6RH3 - chains B and D of the 8 polymer chains in the assembly; structure by electron microscopy, 3.60 A resolution.

# Chain B
Molecule: DNA-directed RNA polymerase subunit alpha
From: Escherichia coli K-12
Notes: EC 2.7.7.6
UniProt: P0A7Z4 (RPOA_ECOLI); residue numbers follow UniProt; this construct covers 1-329
Amino-acid sequence (329 residues; numbered 1 to 329; the number before each row is that of its first residue):
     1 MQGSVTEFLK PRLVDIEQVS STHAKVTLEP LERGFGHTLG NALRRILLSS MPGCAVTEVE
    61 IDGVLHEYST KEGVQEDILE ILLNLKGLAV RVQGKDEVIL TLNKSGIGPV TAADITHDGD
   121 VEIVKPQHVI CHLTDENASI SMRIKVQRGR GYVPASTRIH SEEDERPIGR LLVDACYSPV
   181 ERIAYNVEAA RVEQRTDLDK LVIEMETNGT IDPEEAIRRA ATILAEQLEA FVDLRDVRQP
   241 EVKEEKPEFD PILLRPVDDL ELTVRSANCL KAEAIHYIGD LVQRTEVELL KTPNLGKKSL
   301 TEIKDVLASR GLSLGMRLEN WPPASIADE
Disordered / not traced: 1-3, 233-329
UniProt features mapped onto this chain:
  - region: Glu-162 to Glu-165 (Required for interaction with Crp at class II promoters)
  - modified residue: Arg-265 (ADP-ribosylarginine), Lys-297 (N6-acetyllysine), Lys-298 (N6-acetyllysine)
  - mutagenesis: Arg-45 (R45C: In rpoA112; temperature-sensitive, blocks RNA polymerase assembly), Glu-162 to Glu-165 (5-fold decrease in CRP-class II promoter-dependent transcription), Glu-165 (E165K: 5-fold decrease in CRP-class II promoter-dependent transcription), Arg-191 (R191C: In rpoA101; temperature-sensitive)

# Chain D
Molecule: DNA-directed RNA polymerase subunit beta'
From: Escherichia coli K-12
Notes: EC 2.7.7.6
UniProt: P0A8T7 (RPOC_ECOLI); residue numbers follow UniProt; this construct covers 1-1407
Amino-acid sequence (1407 residues; numbered 1 to 1407; the number before each row is that of its first residue):
     1 MKDLLKFLKA QTKTEEFDAI KIALASPDMI RSWSFGEVKK PETINYRTFK PERDGLFCAR
    61 IFGPVKDYEC LCGKYKRLKH RGVICEKCGV EVTQTKVRRE RMGHIELASP TAHIWFLKSL
   121 PSRIGLLLDM PLRDIERVLY FESYVVIEGG MTNLERQQIL TEEQYLDALE EFGDEFDAKM
   181 GAEAIQALLK SMDLEQECEQ LREELNETNS ETKRKKLTKR IKLLEAFVQS GNKPEWMILT
   241 VLPVLPPDLR PLVPLDGGRF ATSDLNDLYR RVINRNNRLK RLLDLAAPDI IVRNEKRMLQ
   301 EAVDALLDNG RRGRAITGSN KRPLKSLADM IKGKQGRFRQ NLLGKRVDYS GRSVITVGPY
   361 LRLHQCGLPK KMALELFKPF IYGKLELRGL ATTIKAAKKM VEREEAVVWD ILDEVIREHP
   421 VLLNRAPTLH RLGIQAFEPV LIEGKAIQLH PLVCAAYNAD FDGDQMAVHV PLTLEAQLEA
   481 RALMMSTNNI LSPANGEPII VPSQDVVLGL YYMTRDCVNA KGEGMVLTGP KEAERLYRSG
   541 LASLHARVKV RITEYEKDAN GELVAKTSLK DTTVGRAILW MIVPKGLPYS IVNQALGKKA
   601 ISKMLNTCYR ILGLKPTVIF ADQIMYTGFA YAARSGASVG IDDMVIPEKK HEIISEAEAE
   661 VAEIQEQFQS GLVTAGERYN KVIDIWAAAN DRVSKAMMDN LQTETVINRD GQEEKQVSFN
   721 SIYMMADSGA RGSAAQIRQL AGMRGLMAKP DGSIIETPIT ANFREGLNVL QYFISTHGAR
   781 KGLADTALKT ANSGYLTRRL VDVAQDLVVT EDDCGTHEGI MMTPVIEGGD VKEPLRDRVL
   841 GRVTAEDVLK PGTADILVPR NTLLHEQWCD LLEENSVDAV KVRSVVSCDT DFGVCAHCYG
   901 RDLARGHIIN KGEAIGVIAA QSIGEPGTQL TMRTFHIGGA ASRAAAESSI QVKNKGSIKL
   961 SNVKSVVNSS GKLVITSRNT ELKLIDEFGR TKESYKVPYG AVLAKGDGEQ VAGGETVANW
  1021 DPHTMPVITE VSGFVRFTDM IDGQTITRQT DELTGLSSLV VLDSAERTAG GKDLRPALKI
  1081 VDAQGNDVLI PGTDMPAQYF LPGKAIVQLE DGVQISSGDT LARIPQESGG TKDITGGLPR
  1141 VADLFEARRP KEPAILAEIS GIVSFGKETK GKRRLVITPV DGSDPYEEMI PKWRQLNVFE
  1201 GERVERGDVI SDGPEAPHDI LRLRGVHAVT RYIVNEVQDV YRLQGVKIND KHIEVIVRQM
  1261 LRKATIVNAG SSDFLEGEQV EYSRVKIANR ELEANGKVGA TYSRDLLGIT KASLATESFI
  1321 SAASFQETTR VLTEAAVAGK RDELRGLKEN VIVGRLIPAG TGYAYHQDRM RRRAAGEAPA
  1381 APQVTAEDAS ASLAELLNAG LGGSDNE
Disordered / not traced: 1-15, 1374-1407
UniProt features mapped onto this chain:
  - binding site (Zn(2+)): Cys-70, Cys-72, Cys-85, Cys-88, Cys-814, Cys-888, Cys-895, Cys-898
  - binding site (Mg(2+)): Asp-460, Asp-462, Asp-464
  - modified residue: Lys-983 (N6-acetyllysine)
  - mutagenesis: Gln-504 (Q504P: Resistant to antibiotics salinamide A and B), Asn-690 (N690D: Resistant to antibiotics salinamide A and B), Met-697 (M697V: Resistant to antibiotics salinamide A and B), Ala-735 (A735T: Resistant to antibiotics salinamide A and B), Arg-738 (R738C/H/P/S: Resistant to antibiotics salinamide A and B), Ala-748 (A748E: Resistant to antibiotics salinamide A and B), Pro-758 (P758S/T: Resistant to antibiotics salinamide A and B), Phe-763 (F763C: Resistant to antibiotics salinamide A and B), Ser-775 (S775A: Resistant to antibiotics salinamide A and B), Ala-779 (A779T/V: Resistant to antibiotics salinamide A and B), Arg-780 (R780C: Resistant to antibiotics salinamide A and B), Gly-782 (G782A/C: Resistant to antibiotics salinamide A and B), 1 further mutagenesis entry in UniProt
Ion coordination: Zn2+ site 1: Cys-70, Cys-72, Cys-85, Cys-88; Mg2+: Asp-460, Asp-462 (together with CTP); Zn2+ site 2: Cys-814, Cys-888, Cys-895, Cys-898
Residues lining bound ligands: CTP (cytidine-5'-triphosphate): Arg-425, Pro-427, Asn-458, Asp-460, Asp-462, Gln-929, Met-932, Phe-935, His-936

# Interface between chain B and chain D
Contacting residue pairs - 23 pairs, chain B then chain D:
  Arg-44(B) with Arg-538(D)
  Leu-48(B) with Arg-535(D); Ser-539(D)
  Leu-79(B) with Val-526(D), hydrophobic
  Glu-80(B) with Arg-551(D), salt bridge
  Leu-83(B) with Val-526(D), hydrophobic; Leu-527(D)
  Asn-84(B) with Arg-551(D), hydrogen bond
  Lys-86(B) with Val-526(D); Glu-532(D), salt bridge
  Tyr-152(B) with Arg-535(D); Leu-536(D), hydrophobic; Leu-541(D), hydrophobic
  Asp-174(B) with Met-525(D); Val-526(D)
  Cys-176(B) with Arg-535(D)
  Val-180(B) with Arg-535(D), hydrogen bond (backbone-side chain)
  Glu-181(B) with Arg-535(D)
  Arg-182(B) with Glu-534(D), salt bridge; Met-581(D)
  Arg-191(B) with Asp-413(D), salt bridge
  Thr-196(B) with Glu-443(D), hydrogen bond
  Glu-206(B) with Lys-531(D), salt bridge
Also at the interface, not in a pair above, chain B (18 interface residues in all): Ser-49, Pro-154
Also at the interface, not in a pair above, chain D (17 interface residues in all): Thr-528, Leu-569

# Overview
18 residues of chain B face 17 of chain D across their interface, with 3 hydrogen bonds and 5 salt bridges.
Polar pairs include Glu-80(B)/Arg-551(D), Lys-86(B)/Glu-532(D) and Arg-182(B)/Glu-534(D). Bound to chain D:
CTP.
Here chain B is DNA-directed RNA polymerase subunit alpha and chain D is DNA-directed RNA polymerase subunit
beta', both from Escherichia coli K-12. Entry 6RH3 (Cryo-EM structure of E. coli RNA polymerase elongation
complex bound to CTP substrate) was determined by electron microscopy (same publication as 6RI7, 6RI9, 6RIN
and 6RIP).
